3HOX - chains B and C of the 15 polymer chains in the assembly; structure by X-ray diffraction, 3.65 A resolution.

Chain B:
Protein: DNA-directed RNA polymerase II subunit RPB2
From: Saccharomyces cerevisiae
Notes: EC 2.7.7.6
Reference sequence: P08518 (RPB2_YEAST); residues 1-1224 here = UniProt positions 1-1224
Amino-acid sequence (1224 residues; row label = number of the first residue in the row):
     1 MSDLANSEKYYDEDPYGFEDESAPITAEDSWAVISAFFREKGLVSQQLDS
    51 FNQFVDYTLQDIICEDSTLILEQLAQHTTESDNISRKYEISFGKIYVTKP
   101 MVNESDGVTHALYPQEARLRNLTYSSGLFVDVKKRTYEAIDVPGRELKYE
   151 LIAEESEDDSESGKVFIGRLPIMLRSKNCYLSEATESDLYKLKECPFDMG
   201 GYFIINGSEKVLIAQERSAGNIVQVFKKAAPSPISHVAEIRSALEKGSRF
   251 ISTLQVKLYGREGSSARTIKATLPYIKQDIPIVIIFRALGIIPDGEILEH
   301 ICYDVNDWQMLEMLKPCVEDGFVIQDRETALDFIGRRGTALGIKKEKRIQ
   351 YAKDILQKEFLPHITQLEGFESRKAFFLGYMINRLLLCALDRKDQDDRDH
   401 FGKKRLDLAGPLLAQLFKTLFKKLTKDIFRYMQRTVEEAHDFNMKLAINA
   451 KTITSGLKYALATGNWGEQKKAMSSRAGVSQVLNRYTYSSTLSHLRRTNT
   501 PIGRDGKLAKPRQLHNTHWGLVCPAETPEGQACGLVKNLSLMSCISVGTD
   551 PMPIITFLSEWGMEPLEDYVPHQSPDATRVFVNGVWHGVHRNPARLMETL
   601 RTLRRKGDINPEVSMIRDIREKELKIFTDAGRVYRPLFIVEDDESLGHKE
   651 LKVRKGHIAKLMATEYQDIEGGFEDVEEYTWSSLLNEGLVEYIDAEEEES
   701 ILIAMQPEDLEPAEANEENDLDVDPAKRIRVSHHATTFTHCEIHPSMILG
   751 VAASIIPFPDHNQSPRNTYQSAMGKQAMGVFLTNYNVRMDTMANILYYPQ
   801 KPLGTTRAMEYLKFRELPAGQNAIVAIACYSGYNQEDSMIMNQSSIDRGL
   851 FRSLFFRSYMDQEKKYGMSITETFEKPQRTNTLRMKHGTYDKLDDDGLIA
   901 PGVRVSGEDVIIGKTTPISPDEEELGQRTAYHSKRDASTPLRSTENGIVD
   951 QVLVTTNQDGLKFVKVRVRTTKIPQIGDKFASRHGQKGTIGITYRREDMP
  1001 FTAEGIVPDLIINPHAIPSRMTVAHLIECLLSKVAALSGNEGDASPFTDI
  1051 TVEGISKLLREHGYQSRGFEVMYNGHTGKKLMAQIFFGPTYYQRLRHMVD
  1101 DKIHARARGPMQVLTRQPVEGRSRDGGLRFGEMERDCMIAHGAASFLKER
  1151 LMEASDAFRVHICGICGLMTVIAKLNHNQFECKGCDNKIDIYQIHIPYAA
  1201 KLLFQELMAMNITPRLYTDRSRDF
Disordered / not traced: 1-19, 71-89, 135-163, 337-344, 438-445, 669-677, 716-721, 920-932
Bound ions: Zn2+: Cys1163, Cys1166, Cys1182, Cys1185

Chain C:
Protein: DNA-directed RNA polymerase II subunit RPB3
From: Saccharomyces cerevisiae
Notes: EC 2.7.7.6
Reference sequence: P16370 (RPB3_YEAST); residue numbers follow UniProt; this construct covers 2-318
Amino-acid sequence (347 residues; numbered -28 to 318; the number before each row is that of its first residue; numbers below 1 keep their minus sign (Met-28 is residue -28)):
   -28 MGSHHHHHHSNSGLNDIFEAQKIEWHEDTGSEEGPQVKIREASKDNVDFI
    22 LSNVDLAMANSLRRVMIAEIPTLAIDSVEVETNTTVLADEFIAHRLGLIP
    72 LQSMDIEQLEYSRDCFCEDHCDKCSVVLTLQAFGESESTTNVYSKDLVIV
   122 SNLMGRNIGHPIIQDKEGNGVLICKLRKGQELKLTCVAKKGIAKEHAKWG
   172 PAAAIEFEYDPWNKLKHTDYWYEQDSAKEWPQSKNCEYEDPPNEGDPFDY
   222 KAQADTFYMNVESVGSIPVDQVVVRGIDTLQKKVASILLALTQMDQDKVN
   272 FASGDNNTASNMLGSNEDVMMTGAEQDPYSNASQMGNTGSGGYDNAW
Disordered / not traced: -28 to 2, 269-318
Sequence notes: expression tag (-28 to 1)
UniProt features mapped onto this chain:
  - binding site (Zn(2+)): Cys86, Cys88, Cys92, Cys95
  - modified residue: Ser2 (N-acetylserine)
  - natural variant: Ala30 (A30D: In mutant RPB3-1)
  - mutagenesis: Lys9 (K9E: Transcript termination readthrough)
Bound ions: Zn2+: Cys86, Cys88, Cys92, Cys95

How chain B and chain C interact:
Residue-residue contacts (78; chain B residue first):
  Asn786(B) - Val57(C)
  Tyr797(B) - Glu61(C)
  Tyr797(B) - Phe62(C)
  Tyr798(B) - Phe62(C)  hydrophobic
  Tyr798(B) - His65(C)
  Tyr798(B) - Arg66(C)  hydrogen bond
  Asp847(B) - His65(C)  hydrogen bond (backbone-side chain)
  Asp847(B) - His167(C)  salt bridge
  Asp847(B) - Ala168(C)  hydrogen bond (side chain-backbone)
  Arg848(B) - His65(C)
  Arg848(B) - Leu69(C)
  Gly849(B) - His65(C)  hydrogen bond (backbone-side chain)
  Arg852(B) - His65(C)  hydrogen bond
  Arg969(B) - Ala59(C)
  Arg969(B) - Asp60(C)  salt bridge
  Arg969(B) - Glu61(C)  salt bridge
  Thr971(B) - Glu61(C)  hydrogen bond
  Arg995(B) - Lys165(C)
  Arg996(B) - Arg34(C)  hydrogen bond (backbone-side chain)
  Arg996(B) - Ile38(C)
  Arg996(B) - Ala174(C)
  Arg996(B) - Ala175(C)
  Glu997(B) - Arg34(C)
  Glu997(B) - Arg35(C)  hydrogen bond (backbone-side chain)
  Glu997(B) - Ala39(C)
  Asp998(B) - Arg35(C)  salt bridge
  Phe1001(B) - Arg34(C)
  Phe1001(B) - Phe178(C)  hydrophobic
  Ala1003(B) - Glu177(C)
  Ala1003(B) - Phe178(C)  hydrogen bond (backbone-backbone)
  Ala1003(B) - Glu179(C)
  Glu1004(B) - Glu177(C)
  Gly1005(B) - Ile176(C)
  Arg1060(B) - Lys199(C)
  Arg1060(B) - Glu200(C)
  Arg1060(B) - Pro202(C)
  Gly1063(B) - Pro202(C)
  Gln1065(B) - Glu200(C)
  Gln1065(B) - Trp201(C)
  Gln1065(B) - Pro202(C)
  Arg1067(B) - Trp192(C)
  Arg1067(B) - Glu194(C)  salt bridge
  Phe1069(B) - Trp192(C)
  Phe1069(B) - Trp201(C)
  Glu1070(B) - Trp201(C)
  Val1071(B) - Thr189(C)
  Val1071(B) - Trp201(C)
  Tyr1073(B) - Phe178(C)
  Tyr1073(B) - Glu179(C)
  Tyr1073(B) - Tyr180(C)  hydrophobic
  Gly1075(B) - Asn31(C)  hydrogen bond (backbone-side chain)
  Gly1075(B) - Arg34(C)
  Gly1075(B) - Arg35(C)  hydrogen bond (backbone-side chain)
  His1076(B) - Asn31(C)  hydrogen bond (backbone-side chain)
  Thr1077(B) - Leu27(C)
  Thr1077(B) - Asn31(C)  hydrogen bond (backbone-side chain)
  Gly1078(B) - Leu27(C)
  Gly1078(B) - Asn31(C)
  Gly1078(B) - Phe178(C)
  Gly1078(B) - Tyr180(C)
  Lys1079(B) - Leu27(C)
  Lys1079(B) - Tyr180(C)
  Lys1079(B) - His188(C)
  Lys1080(B) - Tyr180(C)  hydrogen bond (backbone-side chain)
  Lys1080(B) - Asp181(C)  salt bridge
  Lys1080(B) - His188(C)
  Lys1080(B) - Thr189(C)
  Leu1081(B) - His188(C)
  Leu1081(B) - Thr189(C)
  Met1082(B) - Lys187(C)
  Met1082(B) - His188(C)
  Met1082(B) - Thr189(C)  hydrogen bond (side chain-backbone)
  Met1082(B) - Asp190(C)  hydrogen bond (backbone-backbone)
  Gln1084(B) - Thr189(C)
  Gln1084(B) - Asp190(C)
  Gln1084(B) - Tyr191(C)  hydrogen bond (side chain-backbone)
  Gln1084(B) - Trp192(C)
  Gln1084(B) - Trp201(C)
Other interface residues (no listed pair), chain B (42 interface residues in all): Tyr785, Ser844, Leu854, Thr970, Met999, Tyr1064, Ser1066, Ala1083
Other interface residues (no listed pair), chain C (37 interface residues in all): Asn184

Overview:
42 residues of chain B and 37 residues of chain C are in contact; the contacts include 17 hydrogen bonds and 6
salt bridges. Polar contacts include Asp847(B)-His167(C), Arg969(B)-Asp60(C) and Arg969(B)-Glu61(C). Curated
annotation (UniProt) lists 4 Zn2+-binding residues and one mutagenesis site on chain C.
Chain B is DNA-directed RNA polymerase II subunit RPB2 and chain C is DNA-directed RNA polymerase II subunit
RPB3, both from Saccharomyces cerevisiae; the structure, Complete RNA polymerase II elongation complex V, was
determined by X-ray diffraction (same publication as 3HOU, 3HOV, 3HOW, 3HOY and 3HOZ).
